Entry 8SSA (electron microscopy, 3.88 A resolution); this record covers chains A and B of the 6 polymer chains in the assembly.

== Chain A (and B) ==
Protein: Glutamate receptor 2, Voltage-dependent calcium channel gamma-5 subunit chimera
Source organism: Rattus norvegicus
Notes: chain B of this document is another copy of the same molecule, construct and numbering; everything in this record applies to it too
UniProtKB: chimeric construct of P19491, Q8VHW8: residues 10-826 from P19491 (GRIA2_RAT), isoform P19491-2 positions 25-841 (UniProt number = residue number + 15); residues 832-1035 from Q8VHW8 positions 4-207 (UniProt number = residue number - 828)
Sequence (1026 residues; row label = number of the first residue in the row):
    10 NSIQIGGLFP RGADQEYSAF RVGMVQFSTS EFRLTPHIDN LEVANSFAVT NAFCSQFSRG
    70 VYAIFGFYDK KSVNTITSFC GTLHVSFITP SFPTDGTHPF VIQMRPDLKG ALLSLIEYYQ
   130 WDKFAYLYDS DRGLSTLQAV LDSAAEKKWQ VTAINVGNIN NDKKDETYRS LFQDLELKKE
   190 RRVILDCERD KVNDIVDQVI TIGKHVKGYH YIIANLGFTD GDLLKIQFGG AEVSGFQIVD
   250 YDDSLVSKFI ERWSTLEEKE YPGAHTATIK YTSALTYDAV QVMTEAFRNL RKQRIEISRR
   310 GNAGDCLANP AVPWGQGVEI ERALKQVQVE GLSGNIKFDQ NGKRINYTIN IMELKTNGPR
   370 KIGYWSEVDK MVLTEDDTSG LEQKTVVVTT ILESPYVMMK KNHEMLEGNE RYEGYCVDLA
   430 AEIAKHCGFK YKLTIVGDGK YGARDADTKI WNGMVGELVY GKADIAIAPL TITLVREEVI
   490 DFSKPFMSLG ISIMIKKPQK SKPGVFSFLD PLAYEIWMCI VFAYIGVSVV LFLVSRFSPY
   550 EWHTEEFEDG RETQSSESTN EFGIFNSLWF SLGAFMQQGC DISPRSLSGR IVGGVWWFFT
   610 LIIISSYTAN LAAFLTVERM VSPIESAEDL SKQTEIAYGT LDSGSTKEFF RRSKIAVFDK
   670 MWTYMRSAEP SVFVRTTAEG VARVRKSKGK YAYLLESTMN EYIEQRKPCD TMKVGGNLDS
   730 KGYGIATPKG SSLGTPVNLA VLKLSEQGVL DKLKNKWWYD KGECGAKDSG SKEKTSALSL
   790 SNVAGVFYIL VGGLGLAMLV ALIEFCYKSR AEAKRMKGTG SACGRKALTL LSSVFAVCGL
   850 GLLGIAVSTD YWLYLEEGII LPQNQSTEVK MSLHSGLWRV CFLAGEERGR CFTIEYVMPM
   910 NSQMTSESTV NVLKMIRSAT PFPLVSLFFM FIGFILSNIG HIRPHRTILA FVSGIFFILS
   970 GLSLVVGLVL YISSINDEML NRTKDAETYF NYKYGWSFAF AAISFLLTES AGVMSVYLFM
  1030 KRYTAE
Disordered / not traced: 549-568, 823-830, 908-915, 952-955 (chain B: 549-568, 822-1035)
Sequence notes: conflict Glu241 (Asn256 in P19491), Leu382 (Val397 in P19491), Glu384 (Gly405 in P19491), Asp385 (Asn406 in P19491), Gln392 (Asn413 in P19491), Ser754 (Asn775 in P19491), Val758 (Leu779 in P19491); linker (827-831)
Disulfide bonds: Cys63-Cys315, Cys718-Cys773, Cys890-Cys900
Small-molecule neighbours:
  - glutamic acid (GLU): Tyr450, Pro478, Leu479, Thr480, Arg485, Leu650, Gly653, Ser654, Thr655, Glu705, Met708, Tyr732
  - spermidine (SPD): Gln586, Gln587, Gly588
UniProt features mapped onto this chain:
  - glycosylation: Asn355 (N-linked (GlcNAc...) asparagine)
From the paper describing this entry:
  - conformationally variable residues (domain motion): Ser635, Ser741

== Chain A / chain B interface ==
Pairs across the interface (154; chain A residue first):
  Asn54(A) with Ser87(B), hydrogen bond; Thr91(B)
  Ser55(A) with Asn83(B), hydrogen bond (side chain-backbone); Ser87(B), hydrogen bond (backbone-side chain)
  Phe56(A) with Ser87(B), hydrogen bond (backbone-side chain); Phe88(B), hydrophobic; Thr91(B); Cys315(B); Ala320(B), hydrophobic
  Thr59(A) with Thr59(B)
  Asn60(A) with Leu316(B); Ala317(B)
  Cys63(A) with Leu316(B), hydrophobic
  Lys79(A) with Asn83(B)
  Lys80(A) with Asn83(B)
  Asn83(A) with Ser55(B), hydrogen bond (backbone-side chain); Lys79(B), hydrogen bond (side chain-backbone); Lys80(B)
  Thr84(A) with Thr84(B)
  Ser87(A) with Asn54(B), hydrogen bond; Ser55(B), hydrogen bond (side chain-backbone); Phe56(B), hydrogen bond (side chain-backbone)
  Phe88(A) with Phe56(B), hydrophobic; Thr59(B)
  Thr91(A) with Phe56(B)
  Leu92(A) with Phe56(B), hydrophobic
  Tyr137(A) with Gln147(B)
  Leu143(A) with Gln147(B)
  Gln147(A) with Tyr137(B); Leu143(B); Asn164(B)
  Leu150(A) with Leu150(B), hydrophobic; Ala162(B)
  Asp151(A) with Ile163(B); Asn164(B), hydrogen bond (side chain-backbone)
  Ala154(A) with Thr161(B); Lys187(B), hydrogen bond (backbone-side chain)
  Lys157(A) with Lys187(B)
  Ala162(A) with Leu150(B)
  Asn164(A) with Gln147(B); Asp151(B), hydrogen bond (backbone-side chain)
  Asp183(A) with Glu155(B)
  Leu186(A) with Lys157(B)
  Lys187(A) with Ala154(B); Lys157(B)
  Cys315(A) with Phe56(B)
  Leu316(A) with Cys63(B), hydrophobic; Leu316(B), hydrophobic
  Ala317(A) with Asn60(B)
  Asn318(A) with Asn60(B)
  Ala320(A) with Phe56(B), hydrophobic
  Asp519(A) with Ala786(B)
  Pro520(A) with Leu787(B)
  Leu521(A) with Leu787(B), hydrophobic
  Ala522(A) with Ala786(B); Leu787(B), hydrogen bond (backbone-backbone)
  Ile525(A) with Ser788(B); Leu789(B), hydrophobic; Val792(B), hydrophobic
  Cys528(A) with Leu789(B), hydrophobic; Phe796(B)
  Ala532(A) with Leu799(B), hydrophobic
  Gly535(A) with Leu803(B)
  Val536(A) with Leu799(B), hydrophobic; Leu803(B), hydrophobic
  Val539(A) with Leu803(B), hydrophobic; Met807(B), hydrophobic
  Leu542(A) with Met807(B), hydrophobic
  Val543(A) with Ala806(B); Ala810(B), hydrophobic
  Phe546(A) with Ala810(B); Phe814(B), hydrophobic
  Ser547(A) with Glu813(B), hydrogen bond
  Pro548(A) with Glu813(B)
  Ala583(A) with Gln587(B)
  Gln586(A) with Gln587(B)
  Gln587(A) with Gln587(B)
  Asp590(A) with Asp590(B)
  Ser592(A) with Trp578(B); Asp590(B), hydrogen bond
  Ser595(A) with Phe574(B)
  Leu596(A) with Phe574(B); Val809(B), hydrophobic
  Ser597(A) with Ala806(B); Val809(B), hydrogen bond (side chain-backbone); Ala810(B), hydrogen bond (side chain-backbone); Glu813(B)
  Arg599(A) with Phe574(B); Asn575(B), hydrogen bond; Trp578(B)
  Ile600(A) with Gly802(B); Ala806(B), hydrophobic
  Val601(A) with Leu803(B), hydrophobic; Ala806(B), hydrophobic
  Val604(A) with Leu799(B)
  Trp605(A) with Leu799(B), hydrophobic
  Trp606(A) with Trp578(B), hydrophobic; Leu581(B); Gly582(B); Met585(B); Gln587(B)
  Phe607(A) with Phe517(B), hydrophobic; Met585(B), hydrophobic
  Phe608(A) with Val795(B), hydrophobic; Phe796(B), hydrophobic; Leu799(B), hydrophobic
  Thr609(A) with Gln587(B)
  Leu610(A) with Met585(B), hydrophobic
  Ile611(A) with Tyr616(B); Val795(B), hydrophobic
  Ile612(A) with Val792(B), hydrophobic
  Ser614(A) with Tyr616(B); Thr617(B), hydrogen bond; Leu620(B)
  Ser615(A) with Leu620(B); Leu787(B); Val792(B)
  Ala618(A) with Leu620(B); Ala621(B)
  Asn619(A) with Leu624(B); Leu787(B)
  Ala621(A) with Thr625(B)
  Ala622(A) with Leu624(B); Thr625(B); Thr784(B)
  Phe623(A) with Thr784(B); Ser785(B)
  Thr625(A) with Thr625(B)
  Val626(A) with Glu782(B)
  Met629(A) with Thr625(B)
  Lys641(A) with Lys776(B)
  Thr643(A) with Lys776(B); Asp777(B)
  Glu644(A) with Lys781(B), salt bridge
  Leu971(A) with Val800(B); Leu803(B), hydrophobic
  Val975(A) with Val800(B), hydrophobic
  Val978(A) with Tyr797(B), hydrophobic
  Leu979(A) with Tyr797(B)
  Ile981(A) with Leu789(B), hydrophobic
  Ser982(A) with Ser790(B), hydrogen bond
  Asn985(A) with Ser788(B); Leu789(B); Ser790(B)
  Asp986(A) with Lys511(B)
  Leu989(A) with Gln508(B), hydrogen bond (backbone-side chain); Lys509(B); Ser510(B); Lys511(B)
  Asn990(A) with Gln508(B)
  Arg991(A) with Gln508(B), hydrogen bond (backbone-side chain)
  Thr992(A) with Gln508(B); Lys697(B)
  Lys993(A) with Lys783(B)
Interface residues without a listed pair, chain A (107 interface residues in all): Ser139, Thr161, Ile163, Glu524, Ile529, Gly582, Gly588, Pro593, Gly602, Gly603, Thr617, Gln642, Ile964, Ile967, Val974
Interface residues without a listed pair, chain B (88 interface residues in all): Ser64, Leu92, Lys505, Pro512, Phe584, Gln586, Ile613, Ser780, Ala793, Ile798, Leu805, Leu811

== In short ==
The interface between chain A and chain B involves 107 residues on one side and 88 on the other; the contacts
include 22 hydrogen bonds and 1 salt bridge. Polar contacts include Glu644(A)-Lys781(B), Asn54(A)-Ser87(B) and
Ser55(A)-Asn83(B). Ligands of chain A: glutamic acid and spermidine. The paper reports conformational
variability at Ser635(A) and Ser741(A).
Both chains are Glutamate receptor 2, Voltage-dependent calcium channel gamma-5 subunit chimera (Rattus
norvegicus). Entry 8SSA (Structure of AMPA receptor GluA2 complex with auxiliary subunits TARP gamma-5 and
cornichon-2 bound to glutamate ...) was determined by electron microscopy together with 8SS2, 8SS3, 8SS4,
8SS6, 8SS7 and 8SSB from the same study.
